9MRM - chains A and G of the 8 polymer chains in the assembly; structure by electron microscopy, 4.52 A resolution (low resolution: residue-level contacts below are approximate; hydrogen-bond / salt-bridge calls are withheld).

# Chain A
Molecule: Isoform Flip of Glutamate receptor 2
Organism: Rattus norvegicus
UniProtKB: P19491 (GRIA2_RAT), isoform P19491-2; residues 391-820 here correspond to UniProt positions 412-841 (UniProt number = residue number + 21)
Amino-acid sequence (415 residues; row label = number of the first residue in the row; note: 15 numbers in that range are skipped by the numbering (no residue carries them; nothing is unmodelled there)):
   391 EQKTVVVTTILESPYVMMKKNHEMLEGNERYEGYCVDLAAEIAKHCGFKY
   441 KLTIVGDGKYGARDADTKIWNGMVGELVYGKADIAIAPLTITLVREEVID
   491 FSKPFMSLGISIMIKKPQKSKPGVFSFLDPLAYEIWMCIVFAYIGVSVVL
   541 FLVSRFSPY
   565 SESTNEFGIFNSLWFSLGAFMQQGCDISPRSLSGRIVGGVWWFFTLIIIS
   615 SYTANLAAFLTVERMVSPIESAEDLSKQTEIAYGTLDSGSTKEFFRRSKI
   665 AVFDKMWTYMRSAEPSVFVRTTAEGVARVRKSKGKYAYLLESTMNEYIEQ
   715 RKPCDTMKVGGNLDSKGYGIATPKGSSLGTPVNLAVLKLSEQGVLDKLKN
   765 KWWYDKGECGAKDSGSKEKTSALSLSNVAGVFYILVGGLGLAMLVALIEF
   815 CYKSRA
Cystine bridges: Cys-718/Cys-773
Construct notes: conflict Gln-392 (Asn413 in P19491)
Ligand contacts: glutamic acid (GLU): Tyr-450, Pro-478, Leu-479, Thr-480, Arg-485, Gly-653, Ser-654, Thr-655, Glu-705
Swiss-Prot annotation at these positions:
  - binding site (L-glutamate): Pro-478, Thr-480, Arg-485, Ser-654, Thr-655, Glu-705
  - site: Arg-453 (Interaction with the cone snail toxin Con-ikot-ikot), Ile-633 (Crucial to convey clamshell closure to channel opening), Arg-660 (Interaction with the cone snail toxin Con-ikot-ikot), Lys-752 (Interaction with the cone snail toxin Con-ikot-ikot)
  - modified residue (Phosphoserine): Ser-662, Ser-696
  - lipidation (S-palmitoyl cysteine): Cys-589, Cys-815

# Chain G
Molecule: TARPgamma2
Organism: Mus musculus
Amino-acid sequence (172 residues; row label = number of the first residue in the row; note: 33 numbers in that range are skipped by the numbering (no residue carries them; nothing is unmodelled there)):
     5 RGVQMLLTTVGAFAAFSLMTIAVGTDYWLYSRGVCK
    55 EVMTHSGLWRTCCLEGNFKGLCKQIDHF
    93 AEYFLRAVRASSIFPILSVILLFMGGLCIAASEFYKTRHNIILSAGIFFV
   143 SAGLSNIIGIIVYISANAG
   171 NSYSYGWSFYFGALSFIIAEMVGVLAVHMFIDRHKQLTG
Cystine bridges: Cys-39/Cys-67, Cys-66/Cys-76

# Chain A / chain G interface
Contacting residue pairs (10):
  Asp-777(A) / Asn-171(G)
  Ser-778(A) / Asn-171(G)
  Ser-778(A) / Ser-172(G)
  Gly-779(A) / Ser-172(G)
  Ser-780(A) / Asn-171(G)
  Ser-780(A) / Ser-172(G)
  Glu-782(A) / Asn-171(G)
  Leu-789(A) / Ile-156(G)
  Phe-796(A) / Ile-153(G)
  Val-800(A) / Ile-150(G)
Also at the interface, not in a pair above, chain A (13 interface residues in all): Lys-511, Lys-781, Ser-790, Tyr-797, Leu-811
Also at the interface, not in a pair above, chain G (11 interface residues in all): Glu-94, Leu-97, Ile-139, Val-154, Ser-157, Tyr-173

# In short
The interface between chain A and chain G involves 13 residues on one side and 11 on the other. Bound to chain
A: glutamic acid. From UniProt: 6 L-glutamate-binding residues on chain A.
Chain A is Isoform Flip of Glutamate receptor 2 (Rattus norvegicus) and chain G is TARPgamma2 (Mus musculus);
the structure, Desensitized state 2 of the GluA2-gamma2 complex prepared at 37 degrees C, was determined by
electron microscopy, deposited together with 9DHP, 9DHQ, 9DHR, 9DHS, 9DHT, 9MRK, 9MRL and 9MRN.
